4DQI - chains A and B of the 3 polymer chains in the assembly; structure by X-ray diffraction, 1.69 A resolution.

[Chain A]
Protein: DNA polymerase I
Source organism: Geobacillus kaustophilus
Notes: EC 2.7.7.7; fragment: Bacillus Fragment (analogous to E. coli Klenow Fragment)
UniProtKB: Q5KWC1 (Q5KWC1_GEOKA); residues 285-876 here correspond to UniProt positions 287-878 (UniProt number = residue number + 2)
Amino-acid sequence (592 residues; each row starts with the number of its first residue):
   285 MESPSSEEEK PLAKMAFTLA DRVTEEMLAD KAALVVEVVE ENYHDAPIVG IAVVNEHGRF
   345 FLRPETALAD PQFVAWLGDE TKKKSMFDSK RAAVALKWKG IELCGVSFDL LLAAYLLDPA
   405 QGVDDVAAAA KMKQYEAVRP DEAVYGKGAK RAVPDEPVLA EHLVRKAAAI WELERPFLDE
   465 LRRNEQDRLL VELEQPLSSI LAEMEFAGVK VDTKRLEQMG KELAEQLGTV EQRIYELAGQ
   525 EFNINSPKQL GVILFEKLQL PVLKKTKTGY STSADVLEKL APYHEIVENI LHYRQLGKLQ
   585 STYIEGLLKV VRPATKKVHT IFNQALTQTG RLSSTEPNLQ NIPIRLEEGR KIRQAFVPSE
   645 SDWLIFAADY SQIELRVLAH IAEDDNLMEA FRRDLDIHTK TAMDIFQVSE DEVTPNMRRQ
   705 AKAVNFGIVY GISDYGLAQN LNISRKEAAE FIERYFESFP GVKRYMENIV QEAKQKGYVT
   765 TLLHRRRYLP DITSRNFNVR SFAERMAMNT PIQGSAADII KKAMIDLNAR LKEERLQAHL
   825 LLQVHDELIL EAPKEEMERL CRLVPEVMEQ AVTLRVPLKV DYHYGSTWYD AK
Unresolved in the structure: 285-297
Construct notes: engineered mutation Ala598 (Asp600 in Q5KWC1)
Metal / ion sites: Mg2+: Asp653, Tyr654, Asp830 (together with 2'-deoxycytidine-5'-triphosphate)
Residues lining bound ligands:
  - 2'-deoxycytidine-5'-triphosphate (DCP), molecule 1: Glu469, Gln470, Asp471, Arg472, Leu473, Leu766, Leu767, His768
  - 2'-deoxycytidine-5'-triphosphate (DCP), molecule 2: Arg615, Asp653, Tyr654, Ser655, Gln656, Ile657, Glu658, His682, Arg702, Lys706, Ala707, Phe710, Tyr714, Asp830

[Chain B]
Molecule: 9-nt DNA strand
Sequence (9 nucleotides; each row starts with the number of its first residue):
    21 CCTGACTCC
Modified positions: DOC (2',3'-dideoxycytidine-5'-monophosphate) at position 29

[How chain A and chain B interact]
Residue-residue contacts (35; chain A residue first):
  Pro531(A) - DG24(B)  phosphate contact
  Pro531(A) - DA25(B)  sugar contact
  Thr550(A) - DG24(B)  hydrogen bond to the phosphate
  Lys551(A) - DT23(B)  salt bridge to the phosphate
  Lys551(A) - DG24(B)  phosphate contact
  Thr552(A) - DT23(B)  phosphate contact
  Thr552(A) - DG24(B)  hydrogen bond to the phosphate
  Ser555(A) - DA25(B)  phosphate contact
  Thr556(A) - DA25(B)  hydrogen bond to the phosphate
  Ser557(A) - DA25(B)  phosphate contact
  Ala558(A) - DC26(B)  phosphate contact
  Leu575(A) - DC26(B)  phosphate contact
  Arg578(A) - DA25(B)  hydrogen bond to the phosphate
  Arg578(A) - DC26(B)  salt bridge to the phosphate
  Gln579(A) - DC26(B)  phosphate contact
  Gln579(A) - DT27(B)  phosphate contact
  Lys582(A) - DC26(B)  base contact
  Tyr587(A) - DT27(B)  hydrogen bond to the sugar
  Arg615(A) - DOC_29(B)  hydrogen bond to the base
  Gln624(A) - DC28(B)  sugar contact
  Asn625(A) - DT27(B)  hydrogen bond to the base
  Asn625(A) - DC28(B)  sugar contact
  Ile626(A) - DC28(B)  sugar contact
  Pro627(A) - DT27(B)  phosphate contact
  Pro627(A) - DC28(B)  phosphate contact
  Ile628(A) - DC28(B)  hydrogen bond to the phosphate
  Ile628(A) - DOC_29(B)  phosphate contact
  Arg629(A) - DT27(B)  salt bridge to the phosphate
  Arg629(A) - DC28(B)  salt bridge to the phosphate
  Arg703(A) - DC28(B)  salt bridge to the phosphate
  Arg703(A) - DOC_29(B)  salt bridge to the phosphate
  Val828(A) - DOC_29(B)  sugar contact
  His829(A) - DOC_29(B)  sugar contact
  Asp830(A) - DOC_29(B)  sugar contact
  Glu831(A) - DOC_29(B)  sugar contact
Also at the interface, not in a pair above, chain A (26 interface residues in all): Tyr554

[In short]
The interface between chain A and chain B involves 26 residues on one side and 7 on the other; the contacts
include 8 hydrogen bonds and 6 salt bridges. Among the polar pairs are Arg615(A)-DOC_29(B), Asn625(A)-DT27(B)
and Tyr587(A)-DT27(B). Ligands of chain A: 2'-deoxycytidine-5'-triphosphate.
Here chain A is DNA polymerase I (Geobacillus kaustophilus) and chain B is a 9-nt DNA strand. Entry 4DQI
(Ternary complex of Bacillus DNA Polymerase I Large Fragment, DNA duplex, and dCTP (paired with dG ...) was
determined by X-ray diffraction, deposited together with 4DQP, 4DQQ, 4DQR, 4DQS, 4DS4, 4DS5 and 3 further
entries.
